5FJ8 - chains C and K of the 20 polymer chains in the assembly; structure by electron microscopy, 3.90 A resolution.

Chain C:
Name: DNA-directed RNA polymerases I and III subunit RPAC1
From: Saccharomyces cerevisiae
UniProt: P07703 (RPAC1_YEAST); numbering as in UniProt (aligned over 1-335)
Chain sequence (335 residues; each row starts with the number of its first residue):
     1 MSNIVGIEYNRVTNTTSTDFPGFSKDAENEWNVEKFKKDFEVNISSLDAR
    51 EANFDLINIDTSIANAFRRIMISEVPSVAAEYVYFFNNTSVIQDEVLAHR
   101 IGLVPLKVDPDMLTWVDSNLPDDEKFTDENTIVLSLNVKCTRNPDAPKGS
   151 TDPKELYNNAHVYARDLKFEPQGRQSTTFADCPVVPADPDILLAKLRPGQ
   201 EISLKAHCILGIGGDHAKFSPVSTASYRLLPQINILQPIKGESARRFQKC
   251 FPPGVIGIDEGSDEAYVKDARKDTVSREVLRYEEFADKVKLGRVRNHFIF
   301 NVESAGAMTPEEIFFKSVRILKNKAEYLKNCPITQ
Swiss-Prot annotation at these positions:
  - modified residue: Ser-2 (N-acetylserine), Ser-17 (Phosphoserine)

Chain K:
Name: DNA-directed RNA polymerases I and III subunit RPAC2
From: Saccharomyces cerevisiae
UniProt: P28000 (RPAC2_YEAST); numbering as in UniProt (aligned over 1-142)
Chain sequence (142 residues; row label = number of the first residue in the row):
     1 MTEDIEQKKTATEVTPQEPKHIQEEEEQDVDMTGDEEQEEEPDREKIKLL
    51 TQATSEDGTSASFQIVEEDHTLGNALRYVIMKNPDVEFCGYSIPHPSENL
   101 LNIRIQTYGETTAVDALQKGLKDLMDLCDVVESKFTEKIKSM
Unresolved in the structure: 1-41
Swiss-Prot annotation at these positions:
  - modified residue (Phosphothreonine): Thr-15, Thr-33
  - cross-link: Lys-134 (Glycyl lysine isopeptide (Lys-Gly) (interchain with G-Cter in ubiquitin))

Interface between chain C and chain K:
Residue-residue contacts (61):
  Asp-19(C) / Tyr-78(K)
  Pro-21(C) / Lys-82(K)
  Asn-29(C) / Lys-82(K)
  Glu-30(C) / Lys-82(K)
  Glu-30(C) / Asn-83(K)
  Glu-30(C) / Pro-84(K)
  Glu-30(C) / Lys-119(K)  salt bridge
  Trp-31(C) / Val-79(K)  hydrophobic
  Trp-31(C) / Lys-82(K)
  Trp-31(C) / Asp-123(K)  hydrogen bond (side chain-backbone)
  Trp-31(C) / Leu-124(K)
  Trp-31(C) / Leu-127(K)  hydrophobic
  Asn-32(C) / Leu-127(K)
  Val-33(C) / Asp-126(K)
  Phe-36(C) / Leu-127(K)  hydrophobic
  Phe-36(C) / Val-130(K)  hydrophobic
  Phe-40(C) / Val-131(K)  hydrophobic
  Phe-40(C) / Lys-134(K)
  Glu-41(C) / Lys-134(K)  salt bridge
  Val-42(C) / Lys-134(K)
  Val-42(C) / Lys-138(K)
  Ile-44(C) / Lys-138(K)
  Leu-47(C) / Ile-139(K)  hydrophobic
  Leu-47(C) / Met-142(K)  hydrophobic
  Asp-60(C) / Tyr-78(K)  hydrogen bond
  Ala-66(C) / Thr-71(K)
  Arg-69(C) / Thr-71(K)
  Glu-311(C) / Ile-139(K)
  Phe-314(C) / Phe-135(K)  hydrophobic
  Phe-315(C) / Thr-136(K)
  Val-318(C) / Cys-128(K)
  Val-318(C) / Glu-132(K)
  Arg-319(C) / Glu-132(K)
  Leu-321(C) / Leu-124(K)  hydrophobic
  Leu-321(C) / Cys-128(K)  hydrophobic
  Lys-322(C) / Met-125(K)
  Lys-324(C) / Glu-68(K)  salt bridge
  Lys-324(C) / Thr-71(K)  hydrogen bond
  Lys-324(C) / Leu-72(K)
  Ala-325(C) / Met-125(K)  hydrophobic
  Glu-326(C) / Met-125(K)  hydrogen bond (backbone-side chain)
  Tyr-327(C) / Asp-43(K)  hydrogen bond
  Leu-328(C) / Lys-46(K)
  Leu-328(C) / Ile-47(K)  hydrophobic
  Leu-328(C) / Leu-72(K)  hydrophobic
  Leu-328(C) / Leu-121(K)  hydrophobic
  Lys-329(C) / Gln-118(K)
  Lys-329(C) / Leu-121(K)
  Lys-329(C) / Lys-122(K)
  Cys-331(C) / Asp-43(K)
  Cys-331(C) / Lys-46(K)
  Pro-332(C) / Arg-44(K)
  Ile-333(C) / Leu-49(K)  hydrophobic
  Ile-333(C) / Val-114(K)  hydrophobic
  Ile-333(C) / Gln-118(K)
  Thr-334(C) / Arg-44(K)  hydrogen bond
  Thr-334(C) / Ile-47(K)
  Thr-334(C) / Lys-48(K)
  Thr-334(C) / Leu-49(K)  hydrogen bond (backbone-backbone)
  Gln-335(C) / Lys-48(K)
  Gln-335(C) / Leu-49(K)
Also at the interface, not in a pair above, chain C (39 interface residues in all): Phe-20, Asn-43, Ser-45, Ser-62, Ile-63
Also at the interface, not in a pair above, chain K (40 interface residues in all): Pro-42, Thr-51, Asp-69, His-70, Ala-75, Met-81

In short:
Chain C and chain K form an interface of 39 and 40 residues respectively, with 7 hydrogen bonds and 3 salt
bridges. Among the polar pairs are Glu-30(C)/Lys-119(K), Glu-41(C)/Lys-134(K) and Lys-324(C)/Glu-68(K).
Here chain C is DNA-directed RNA polymerases I and III subunit RPAC1 and chain K is DNA-directed RNA
polymerases I and III subunit RPAC2, both from Saccharomyces cerevisiae. Entry 5FJ8 (Cryo-EM structure of
yeast RNA polymerase III elongation complex at 3. 9 A) was determined by electron microscopy (same publication
as 5FJ9 and 5FJA).
